Entry 8FYH (electron microscopy, 3.40 A resolution); this record covers chains H and L of the 13 polymer chains in the assembly.

# Chain H
Molecule: Polycomb protein SUZ12
From: Homo sapiens
UniProt: Q15022 (SUZ12_HUMAN); residues 1-739 here = UniProt positions 1-739
Chain sequence (739 residues; numbered 1 to 739; the number before each row is that of its first residue):
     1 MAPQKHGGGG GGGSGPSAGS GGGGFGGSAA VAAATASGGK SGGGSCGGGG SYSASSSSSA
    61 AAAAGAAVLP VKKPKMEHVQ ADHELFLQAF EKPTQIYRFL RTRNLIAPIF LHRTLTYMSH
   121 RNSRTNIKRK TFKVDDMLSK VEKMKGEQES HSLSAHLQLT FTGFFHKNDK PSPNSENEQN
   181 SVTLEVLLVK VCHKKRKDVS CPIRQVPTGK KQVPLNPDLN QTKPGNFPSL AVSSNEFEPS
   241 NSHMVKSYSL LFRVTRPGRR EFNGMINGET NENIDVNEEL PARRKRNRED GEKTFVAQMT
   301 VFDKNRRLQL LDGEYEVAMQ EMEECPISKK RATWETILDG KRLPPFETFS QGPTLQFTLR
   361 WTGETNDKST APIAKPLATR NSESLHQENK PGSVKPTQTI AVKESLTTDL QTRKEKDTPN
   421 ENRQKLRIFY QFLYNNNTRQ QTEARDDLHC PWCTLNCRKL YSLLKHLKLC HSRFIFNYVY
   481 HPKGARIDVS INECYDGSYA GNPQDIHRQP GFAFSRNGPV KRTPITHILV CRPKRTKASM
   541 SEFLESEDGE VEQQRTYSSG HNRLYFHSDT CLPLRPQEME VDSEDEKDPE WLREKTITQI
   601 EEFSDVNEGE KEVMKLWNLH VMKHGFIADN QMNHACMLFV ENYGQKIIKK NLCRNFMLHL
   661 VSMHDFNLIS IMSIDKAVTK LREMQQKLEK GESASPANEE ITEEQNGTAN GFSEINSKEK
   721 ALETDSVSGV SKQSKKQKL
Unresolved in the structure: 1-79, 153-155, 161, 167-181, 208-209, 218-230, 239-242, 255-294, 323-348, 363-424, 545-555, 690-739

# Chain L
Molecule: Zinc finger protein AEBP2
From: Homo sapiens
UniProt: Q6ZN18 (AEBP2_HUMAN); residues -207 to 309 here correspond to UniProt positions 1-517 (UniProt number = residue number + 208)
Chain sequence (517 residues; each row starts with the number of its first residue; numbers below 1 keep their minus sign (Met-207 is residue -207)):
  -207 MAAAITDMAD LEELSRLSPL PPGSPGSAAR GRAEPPEEEE EEEEEEEEAE AEAVAALLLN
  -147 GGSGGGGGGG GGGVGGGEAE TMSEPSPESA SQAGEDEDEE EDDEEEEDES SSSGGGEEES
   -87 SAESLVGSSG GSSSDETRSL SPGAASSSSG DGDGKEGLEE PKGPRGSQGG GGGGSSSSSV
   -27 VSSGGDEGYG TGGGGSSATS GGRRGSLEMS SDGEPLSRMD SEDSISSTIM DVDSTISSGR
    33 STPAMMNGQG STTSSSKNIA YNCCWDQCQA CFNSSPDLAD HIRSIHVDGQ RGGVFVCLWK
    93 GCKVYNTPST SQSWLQRHML THSGDKPFKC VVGGCNASFA SQGGLARHVP THFSQQNSSK
   153 VSSQPKAKEE SPSKAGMNKR RKLKNKRRRS LPRPHDFFDA QTLDAIRHRA ICFNLSAHIE
   213 SLGKGHSVVF HSTVIAKRKE DSGKIKLLLH WMPEDILPDV WVNESERHQL KTKVVHLSKL
   273 PKDTALLLDP NIYRTMPQKR LKRTLIRKVF NLYLSKQ
Unresolved in the structure: -207 to 181, 233-237, 296-309
Curated features (UniProtKB/Swiss-Prot):
  - zinc finger: Tyr53 to His78 (C2H2-type 1), Lys92 to His114 (C2H2-type 2), Phe120 to His144 (C2H2-type 3)
  - region: Thr287 to Gln309 (Important for nucleosome binding activity of the PRC2 complex)
  - modified residue: Ala-206 (N-acetylalanine), Ser-190 (Phosphoserine), Ser-184 (Phosphoserine), Ser-67 (Phosphoserine), Ser-2 (Phosphoserine), Ser2 (Phosphoserine), Ser3 (Phosphoserine), Ser182 (Phosphoserine)

# Chain H / chain L interface
Pairs across the interface (37; chain H residue first):
  Phe99(H) - Asp281(L)
  Phe99(H) - Asn283(L)
  Thr102(H) - Leu269(L)
  Arg103(H) - Asn283(L)  hydrogen bond (side chain-backbone)
  Arg103(H) - Ile284(L)  hydrogen bond (side chain-backbone)
  Arg103(H) - Tyr285(L)
  Leu105(H) - His268(L)
  Leu105(H) - Leu269(L)  hydrophobic
  Leu105(H) - Ser270(L)
  Ile106(H) - Lys274(L)
  Ala107(H) - Ile284(L)
  Arg196(H) - Arg295(L)  hydrogen bond (side chain-backbone)
  Gln309(H) - Trp253(L)
  Leu310(H) - Trp253(L)
  Gly313(H) - Lys231(L)
  Glu314(H) - Lys229(L)
  Glu314(H) - Arg230(L)
  Glu314(H) - Lys231(L)  hydrogen bond (backbone-backbone)
  Tyr315(H) - Lys229(L)
  Glu316(H) - Ile227(L)
  Glu316(H) - Ala228(L)
  Glu316(H) - Lys229(L)
  Val317(H) - Ile227(L)
  Val317(H) - Ala228(L)  hydrophobic
  Ala318(H) - Ile227(L)  hydrogen bond (backbone-backbone)
  Phe349(H) - Val226(L)
  Phe349(H) - Ile227(L)  hydrogen bond (backbone-backbone)
  Thr454(H) - Gly217(L)
  Thr454(H) - His218(L)
  Cys494(H) - Pro186(L)
  Asp496(H) - Pro186(L)
  Gly497(H) - Phe189(L)
  Ser498(H) - Pro186(L)
  Tyr499(H) - Phe189(L)  hydrophobic
  Phe514(H) - Phe189(L)  hydrophobic
  Arg516(H) - Met288(L)
  Arg516(H) - Pro289(L)
Also at the interface, not in a pair above, chain H (29 interface residues in all): Ile96, Leu311, Asp312, Arg445, Tyr495
Also at the interface, not in a pair above, chain L (27 interface residues in all): His187, Phe190, Phe205, Lys216, Glu232

# Summary
The interface between chain H and chain L involves 29 residues on one side and 27 on the other, with 6
hydrogen bonds. Polar contacts include Arg103(H)-Asn283(L), Arg103(H)-Ile284(L) and Arg196(H)-Arg295(L).
Chain H is Polycomb protein SUZ12 and chain L is Zinc finger protein AEBP2, both from Homo sapiens; the
structure, G4 RNA-mediated PRC2 dimer, was determined by electron microscopy.
